1L9R - chains A and B of the 3 polymer chains in the assembly; structure by X-ray diffraction, 1.78 A resolution.

== Chain A (and B) ==
Name: Copper-containing nitrite reductase
Organism: Alcaligenes faecalis
Notes: EC 1.7.99.3; chain B of this document is another copy of the same molecule, construct and numbering; everything in this record applies to it too
UniProtKB: P38501 (NIR_ALCFA); residues 4-340 here correspond to UniProt positions 40-376 (UniProt number = residue number + 36)
Amino-acid sequence (341 residues; row label = number of the first residue in the row):
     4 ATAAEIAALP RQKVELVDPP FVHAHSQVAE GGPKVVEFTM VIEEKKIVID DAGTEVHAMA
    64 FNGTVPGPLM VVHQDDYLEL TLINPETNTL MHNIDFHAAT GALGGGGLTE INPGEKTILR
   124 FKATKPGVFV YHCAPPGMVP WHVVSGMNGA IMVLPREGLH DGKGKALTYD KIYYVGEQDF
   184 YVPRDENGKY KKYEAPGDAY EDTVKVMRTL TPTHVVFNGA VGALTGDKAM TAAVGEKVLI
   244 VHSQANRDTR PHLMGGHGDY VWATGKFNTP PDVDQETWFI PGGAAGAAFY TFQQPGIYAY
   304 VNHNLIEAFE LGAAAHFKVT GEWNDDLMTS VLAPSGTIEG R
Not modelled in the structure: 340-344
Sequence notes: engineered mutation M257 (Ile293 in P38501); cloning artifact (341-344)
Bound ions: Cu ion site 1: H95, C136, H145, M150; Cu ion site 2: H100, H135 (together with nitrite ion) (shared with H306(B) of chain B); Cu ion site 3: H306 (together with nitrite ion) (shared with 2 residues of chain C)
Small-molecule neighbours:
  - nitrite ion: D98, H100, H135
  - nitrite ion (NO2): H255, M257, A302, V304, H306, L308
What the authors report for this chain:
  - catalytic residues: D98, H255 (citing earlier work)

== How chain A and chain B interact ==
Pairs across the interface (113):
  A4(A) with D329(B)
  I9(A) with D329(B)
  Y80(A) with D329(B), hydrogen bond
  E82(A) with V334(B)
  D98(A) with M257(B)
  H100(A) with H255(B); H260(B), hydrogen bond (backbone-side chain); E279(B), salt bridge; H306(B), hydrogen bond
  A101(A) with H260(B)
  A102(A) with G258(B); H260(B); M331(B), hydrophobic
  T103(A) with G258(B); H260(B); Y293(B); Q296(B); Q297(B), hydrogen bond (backbone-side chain); M331(B)
  G104(A) with G258(B), hydrogen bond (backbone-backbone); Q297(B); W326(B); M331(B)
  A105(A) with W326(B)
  L106(A) with M257(B), hydrophobic; G258(B); I300(B); Y301(B), hydrophobic; A302(B)
  G107(A) with G258(B); M331(B)
  G108(A) with M331(B)
  L111(A) with M331(B), hydrophobic; P337(B)
  E113(A) with P337(B)
  I114(A) with P337(B), hydrophobic
  G117(A) with G339(B)
  E118(A) with P337(B); S338(B)
  K119(A) with A336(B); P337(B); S338(B), hydrogen bond (backbone-backbone)
  T120(A) with L335(B), hydrogen bond (side chain-backbone); P337(B)
  I121(A) with S333(B); V334(B), hydrogen bond (backbone-backbone); L335(B), hydrogen bond (backbone-backbone)
  L122(A) with M331(B), hydrophobic; T332(B)
  R123(A) with D328(B), hydrogen bond (side chain-backbone); M331(B); T332(B), hydrogen bond (backbone-backbone); V334(B)
  F124(A) with L330(B)
  K125(A) with D329(B); L330(B), hydrogen bond (backbone-backbone)
  T127(A) with L330(B)
  K128(A) with H260(B); D262(B), salt bridge; D277(B), salt bridge
  P129(A) with D277(B)
  V131(A) with E279(B)
  F132(A) with E279(B)
  V133(A) with E279(B), hydrogen bond (backbone-side chain)
  H135(A) with M257(B); H306(B)
  A137(A) with M257(B), hydrophobic
  V142(A) with L308(B), hydrophobic; F312(B), hydrophobic
  P143(A) with L308(B); I309(B); F312(B)
  V146(A) with L308(B), hydrophobic
  Y184(A) with I309(B)
  V207(A) with E313(B)
  M210(A) with I309(B)
  R211(A) with T214(B); E313(B), salt bridge; L314(B)
  T212(A) with T214(B)
  L213(A) with R250(B); I309(B), hydrophobic; E310(B); L314(B), hydrophobic
  A248(A) with H306(B), hydrogen bond (backbone-side chain)
  N249(A) with H306(B); N307(B), hydrogen bond (backbone-side chain); L308(B), hydrogen bond (side chain-backbone); I309(B)
  D251(A) with R253(B), salt bridge; F282(B)
  T267(A) with D275(B); Q278(B), hydrogen bond
  K269(A) with V276(B); D277(B); Q278(B); E279(B), salt bridge
  N271(A) with V276(B); D277(B), hydrogen bond
  T272(A) with D275(B); V276(B), hydrogen bond (side chain-backbone); Q278(B)
  F282(A) with F282(B), hydrophobic
  P284(A) with T280(B); F282(B), hydrophobic
  G285(A) with R253(B); T280(B); H306(B)
  G286(A) with E279(B); T280(B), hydrogen bond (backbone-side chain); H306(B)
  A287(A) with E279(B)
  A288(A) with E279(B), hydrogen bond (backbone-side chain)
Interface residues without a listed pair, chain A (59 interface residues in all): T112, Y203, R250
Interface residues without a listed pair, chain B (44 interface residues in all): P215, T216

== In short ==
Chain A and chain B form an interface of 59 and 44 residues respectively, with 21 hydrogen bonds and 6 salt
bridges. Polar contacts include H100(A)-E279(B), K128(A)-D262(B) and K128(A)-D277(B). Ligands of chain A:
nitrite ion. H95(A), C136(A), H145(A) and M150(A) coordinate Cu ion site 1. From the paper: catalytic residues
D98(A) and H255(A).
Both chains are Copper-containing nitrite reductase (Alcaligenes faecalis). Entry 1L9R (Crystal structure of
the I257M variant of the copper-containing nitrite reductase from alcaligenes faecalis S-6) was determined by
X-ray diffraction together with 1L9O, 1L9P, 1L9Q, 1L9S and 1L9T from the same study.
